PDB entry 3SIP | X-ray diffraction, 3.50 A resolution | chains C and B of the 6 polymer chains in the assembly

[Chain C]
Protein: Caspase
From: Drosophila melanogaster
Notes: EC 3.4.22.-
UniProtKB: O01382 (ICE_DROME); residues 5-157 here correspond to UniProt positions 78-230 (UniProt number = residue number + 73)
Chain sequence (157 residues; row label = number of the first residue in the row):
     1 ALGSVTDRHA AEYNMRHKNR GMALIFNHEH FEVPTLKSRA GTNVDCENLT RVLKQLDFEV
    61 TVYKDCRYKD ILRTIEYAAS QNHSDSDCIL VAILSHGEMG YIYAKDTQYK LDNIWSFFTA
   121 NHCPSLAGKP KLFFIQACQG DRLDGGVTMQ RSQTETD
Unresolved in the structure: 153-157
Swiss-Prot annotation at these positions:
  - active site: His96, Cys138
What the authors report for this chain:
  - catalytic residues: Cys138

[Chain B]
Protein: Caspase
From: Drosophila melanogaster
Notes: EC 3.4.22.-
UniProtKB: O01382 (ICE_DROME); residues 158-266 here correspond to UniProt positions 231-339 (UniProt number = residue number + 73)
Chain sequence (109 residues; numbered 158 to 266; the number before each row is that of its first residue):
   158 GDSSMSYKIP VHADFLIAYS TVPGFYSWRN TTRGSWFMQS LCAELAANGK RLDILTLLTF
   218 VCQRVAVDFE SCTPDTPEMH QQKQIPCITT MLTRILRFSD KQLAPAGRV
Unresolved in the structure: 158-161, 265-266

[How chain C and chain B interact]
Pairs across the interface (25; chain C residue first):
  Arg8(C) - Gln220(B)
  Arg8(C) - Val224(B)
  His9(C) - Gln220(B)
  His9(C) - Val224(B)
  His9(C) - Asp225(B)  salt bridge
  Ala10(C) - Gln220(B)
  Ala11(C) - Phe217(B)
  Asp144(C) - Pro167(B)
  Asp144(C) - Val168(B)  hydrogen bond (side chain-backbone)
  Asp144(C) - His169(B)  hydrogen bond (side chain-backbone)
  Gly145(C) - Lys165(B)  hydrogen bond (backbone-side chain)
  Gly146(C) - Lys165(B)
  Gly146(C) - Ile166(B)
  Gly146(C) - Val168(B)
  Val147(C) - Lys165(B)
  Val147(C) - Ile166(B)  hydrogen bond (backbone-backbone)
  Val147(C) - Val168(B)  hydrophobic
  Thr148(C) - Ser163(B)
  Thr148(C) - Tyr164(B)
  Thr148(C) - Lys165(B)
  Met149(C) - Ser163(B)
  Met149(C) - Tyr164(B)  hydrogen bond (backbone-backbone)
  Met149(C) - Ile166(B)  hydrophobic
  Gln150(C) - Tyr164(B)
  Ser152(C) - Tyr164(B)
Other interface residues (no listed pair), chain C (13 interface residues in all): Trp115
Other interface residues (no listed pair), chain B (12 interface residues in all): Val179

[Overview]
13 residues of chain C and 12 residues of chain B are in contact, with 5 hydrogen bonds and 1 salt bridge.
Polar pairs include His9(C)-Asp225(B), Asp144(C)-Val168(B) and Asp144(C)-His169(B). UniProt lists active-site
residues His96(C) and Cys138(C) on chain C. The paper reports the catalytic residue Cys138(C).
Here chain C is Caspase and chain B is Caspase, both from Drosophila melanogaster. Entry 3SIP (Crystal
structure of drICE and dIAP1-BIR1 complex) was determined by X-ray diffraction together with 3SIQ and 3SIR
from the same study.
